Entry 7TD8 (X-ray diffraction, 2.60 A resolution); this record covers chains A and L of the 4 polymer chains in the assembly.

[Chain A]
Molecule: Integrin alpha-IIb
Organism: Homo sapiens
UniProtKB: P08514 (ITA2B_HUMAN); residues 1-453 here correspond to UniProt positions 32-484 (UniProt number = residue number + 31)
Amino-acid sequence (453 residues; numbered 1 to 453; the number before each row is that of its first residue):
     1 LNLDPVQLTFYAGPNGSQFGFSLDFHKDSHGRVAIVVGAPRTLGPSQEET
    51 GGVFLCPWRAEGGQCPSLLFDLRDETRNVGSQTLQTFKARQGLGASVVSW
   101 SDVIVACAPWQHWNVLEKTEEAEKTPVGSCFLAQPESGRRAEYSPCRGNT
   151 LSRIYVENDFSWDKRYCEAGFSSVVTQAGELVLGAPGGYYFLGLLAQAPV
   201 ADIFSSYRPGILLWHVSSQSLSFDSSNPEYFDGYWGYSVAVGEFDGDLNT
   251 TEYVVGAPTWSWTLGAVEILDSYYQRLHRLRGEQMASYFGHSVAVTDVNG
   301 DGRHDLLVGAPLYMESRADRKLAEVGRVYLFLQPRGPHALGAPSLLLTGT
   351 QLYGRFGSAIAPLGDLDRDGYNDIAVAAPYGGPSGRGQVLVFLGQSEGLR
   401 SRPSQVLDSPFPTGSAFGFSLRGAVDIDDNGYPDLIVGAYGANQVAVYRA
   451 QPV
UniProt features mapped onto this chain:
  - binding site (Ca(2+)): E243, D245, D247, T250, E252, D297, N299, D301, R303, D305, D365, D367, D369, Y371, D373, D426, D428, N430, Y432, D434
  - glycosylation (N-linked (GlcNAc...) asparagine): N15, N249
Cystine bridges: C56-C65, C107-C130, C146-C167
Covalent attachments: N-acetylglucosamine (NAG) linked to N15
Ion coordination: Ca2+ site 1: E243, D245, D247, T250, E252; Ca2+ site 2: D297, N299, D301, R303, D305; Ca2+ site 3: D365, D367, D369, Y371, D373; Ca2+ site 4: D426, D428, N430, Y432, D434
Residues lining bound ligands: tirofiban (AGG): D159, F160, S161, Y189, Y190, L192, D224, S225, F231
What the authors report for this chain:
  - binding site for tirofiban: D224

[Chain L]
Molecule: Fab light chain
Organism: Mus musculus
Notes: antibody fragment or engineered binder
Amino-acid sequence (214 residues; each row starts with the number of its first residue):
     1 DILMTQSPSSMSVSLGDTVSITCHASQGISSNIGWLQQKPGKSFMGLIYY
    51 GTNLVDGVPSRFSGSGSGADYSLTISSLDSEDFADYYCVQYAQLPYTFGG
   101 GTKLEIKRADAAPTVSIFPPSSEQLTSGGASVVCFLNNFYPKDINVKWKI
   151 DGSERQNGVLNSWTDQDSKDSTYSMSSTLTLTKDEYERHNSYTCEATHKT
   201 STSPIVKSFNRNEC
Cystine bridges: C23-C88, C134-C194

[Chain A / chain L interface]
Contacting residue pairs - 19 pairs, chain A then chain L:
  R77(A) with N32(L), hydrogen bond; Y50(L); Y91(L)
  N78(A) with S30(L); N32(L), hydrogen bond (backbone-side chain)
  V79(A) with N32(L); Y91(L); A92(L)
  G80(A) with Y91(L), hydrogen bond (backbone-backbone); A92(L), hydrogen bond (backbone-backbone); L94(L)
  S81(A) with A92(L), hydrogen bond (backbone-backbone); Q93(L); L94(L), hydrogen bond (side chain-backbone)
  R208(A) with Y49(L), hydrogen bond; N53(L)
  P209(A) with Y50(L)
  G210(A) with Y50(L), hydrogen bond (backbone-side chain)
  I211(A) with Y50(L), hydrophobic
Interface residues without a listed pair, chain L (10 interface residues in all): D56

[Overview]
Chain A and chain L form an interface of 9 and 10 residues respectively, with 8 hydrogen bonds. Polar contacts
include R77(A)-N32(L), N78(A)-N32(L) and S81(A)-L94(L). Bound to chain A: tirofiban. Covalently linked
N-acetylglucosamine: at N15(A). UniProt lists 20 Ca2+-binding residues on chain A. From the paper: a binding
site for tirofiban at D224(A).
Here chain A is Integrin alpha-IIb (Homo sapiens) and chain L is Fab light chain (Mus musculus). Entry 7TD8
(Integrin alpha IIB beta3 complex with Tirofiban) was determined by X-ray diffraction, deposited together with
7L8P, 7TCT, 7THO, 7TMZ, 7TPD, 7U60 and 15 further entries.
